7XT6 - chains A and C of the 4 polymer chains in the assembly; structure by electron microscopy, 3.63 A resolution.

# Chain A
Protein: B-cell antigen receptor complex-associated protein alpha chain
Organism: Homo sapiens
UniProtKB: P11912 (CD79A_HUMAN); residue numbers follow UniProt; this construct covers 33-169
Sequence (137 residues; numbered 33 to 169; the number before each row is that of its first residue):
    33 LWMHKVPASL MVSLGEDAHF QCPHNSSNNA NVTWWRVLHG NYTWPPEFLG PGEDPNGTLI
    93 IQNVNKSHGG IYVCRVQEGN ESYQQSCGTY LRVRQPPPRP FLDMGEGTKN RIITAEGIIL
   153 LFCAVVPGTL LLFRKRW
Disulfides: Cys-54/Cys-106
Covalently attached groups: N-acetylglucosamine (NAG) linked to Asn-57, Asn-63, Asn-73, Asn-88, Asn-97, Asn-112
Curated features (UniProtKB/Swiss-Prot):
  - glycosylation (N-linked (GlcNAc...) asparagine): Asn-57, Asn-63, Asn-73, Asn-88, Asn-97, Asn-112
  - mutagenesis: Leu-152 (L152W: Blocks IgM BCR assembly), Ala-156 (A156W: Blocks IgM BCR assembly)

# Chain C
Protein: B-cell antigen receptor complex-associated protein beta chain
Organism: Homo sapiens
UniProtKB: P40259 (CD79B_HUMAN); residues 44-182 here = UniProt positions 44-182
Sequence (139 residues; row label = number of the first residue in the row):
    44 SRIWQSPRFI ARKRGFTVKM HCYMNSASGN VSWLWKQEMD ENPQQLKLEK GRMEESQNES
   104 LATLTIQGIR FEDNGIYFCQ QKCNNTSEVY QGCGTELRVM GFSTLAQLKQ RNTLKDGIIM
   164 IQTLLIILFI IVPIFLLLD
Disulfides: Cys-65/Cys-122
Covalently attached groups: N-acetylglucosamine (NAG) linked to Asn-73, Asn-101
Curated features (UniProtKB/Swiss-Prot):
  - glycosylation (N-linked (GlcNAc...) asparagine): Asn-73, Asn-101, Asn-127, Asn-128
  - natural variant: Gly-137 (G137S: In AGM6)
  - mutagenesis: Arg-55 to Arg-57 (Blocks IgM BCR assembly), Ile-161 (I161W: Blocks IgM BCR assembly)

# Chain A / chain C interface
Residue-residue contacts - 36 pairs, chain A then chain C:
  His-36(A) with Gln-134(C), hydrogen bond (side chain-backbone); Gly-135(C), hydrogen bond (side chain-backbone); Cys-136(C)
  Pro-39(A) with Arg-51(C)
  Ala-40(A) with Arg-51(C); Phe-52(C); Glu-139(C)
  Ser-41(A) with Phe-52(C)
  Gly-72(A) with Trp-47(C)
  Asn-73(A) with Trp-47(C)
  Cys-119(A) with Cys-136(C), disulfide
  Gly-120(A) with Arg-51(C)
  Arg-124(A) with Phe-52(C)
  Pro-130(A) with Lys-152(C)
  Pro-132(A) with Lys-152(C)
  Phe-133(A) with Asp-159(C)
  Glu-138(A) with Leu-151(C); Asn-155(C), hydrogen bond; Lys-158(C)
  Lys-141(A) with Asn-155(C), hydrogen bond; Lys-158(C); Asp-159(C)
  Asn-142(A) with Lys-158(C), hydrogen bond
  Ile-144(A) with Ile-162(C), hydrophobic
  Ile-145(A) with Lys-158(C); Ile-162(C), hydrophobic
  Glu-148(A) with Ile-162(C); Gln-165(C); Thr-166(C), hydrogen bond (side chain-backbone)
  Ile-151(A) with Ile-169(C), hydrophobic
  Leu-152(A) with Gln-165(C); Ile-169(C), hydrophobic
  Cys-155(A) with Ile-169(C), hydrophobic
  Pro-159(A) with Pro-176(C), hydrophobic
  Leu-162(A) with Leu-180(C), hydrophobic
  Leu-163(A) with Leu-179(C), hydrophobic
Also at the interface, not in a pair above, chain A (27 interface residues in all): Val-38, Ile-103, Tyr-122
Also at the interface, not in a pair above, chain C (22 interface residues in all): Ile-119, Leu-168, Phe-172
Cross-chain cystine bridges: Cys-119(A)/Cys-136(C)

# In short
27 residues of chain A face 22 of chain C across their interface, with 1 disulfide bond and 6 hydrogen bonds.
Polar pairs include His-36(A)/Gln-134(C), His-36(A)/Gly-135(C) and Glu-138(A)/Asn-155(C). N-acetylglucosamine
is covalently linked to Asn-57(A), Asn-63(A), Asn-73(A), Asn-88(A), Asn-97(A) and Asn-112(A).
Chain A is B-cell antigen receptor complex-associated protein alpha chain and chain C is B-cell antigen
receptor complex-associated protein beta chain, both from Homo sapiens; the structure, Structure of a membrane
protein M3, was determined by electron microscopy together with 7WSO from the same study.
